Entry 4OGR (X-ray diffraction, 3.00 A resolution); this record covers chains C and D of the 4 polymer chains in the assembly.

# Chain C
Protein: AF4/FMR2 family member 4
Organism: Homo sapiens
UniProt: Q9UHB7 (AFF4_HUMAN); residue numbers follow UniProt; this construct covers 2-73
Sequence (75 residues; row label = number of the first residue in the row; numbers below 1 keep their minus sign (Ser-1 is residue -1)):
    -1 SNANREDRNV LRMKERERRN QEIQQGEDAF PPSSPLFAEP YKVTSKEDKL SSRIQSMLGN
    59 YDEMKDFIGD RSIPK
Disordered / not traced: -1 to 3, 22-32, 70-73
Construct notes: expression tag (-1 to 1)
What the authors report for this chain:
  - conformationally variable residues (helix shift): Leu48 to Met55, Asn58 to Ile66

# Chain D
Protein: Protein Tat
Organism: Human immunodeficiency virus type 1 (HXB3 ISOLATE)
UniProt: P69698 (TAT_HV1H3); residues 1-57 here = UniProt positions 1-57
Sequence (58 residues; row label = number of the first residue in the row; numbering starts at 0):
     0 XMEPVDPRLE PWKHPGSQPK TACTNCYCKK CCFHCQVCFI TKALGISYGR KKRRQRRR
Disordered / not traced: 50-57
Modified / non-standard residues: ACE (acetyl group) at position 0
Construct notes: expression tag (0)
Bound ions: Zn2+ site 1: Cys22, His33, Cys34, Cys37; Zn2+ site 2: Cys25, Cys27, Cys30 (shared with 1 residue of chain B)
Swiss-Prot annotation at these positions:
  - region: Met1 to Asn24 (Interaction with human CREBBP), Cys22 to Cys37 (Cysteine-rich), Phe38 to Gly48 (Core), Arg49 to Arg57 (Interaction with the host capping enzyme RNGTT)
  - motif: Arg49 to Arg57 (Nuclear localization signal, RNA-binding (TAR), and protein transduction)
  - binding site (Zn(2+)): Cys22, Cys25, Cys27, Cys30, His33, Cys34, Cys37
  - site: Trp11 (Essential for Tat translocation through the endosomal membrane)
  - modified residue: Lys28 (N6-acetyllysine), Lys50 (N6-acetyllysine), Lys51 (N6-acetyllysine), Arg52 (Asymmetric dimethylarginine), Arg53 (Asymmetric dimethylarginine)
What the authors report for this chain:
  - contacts within the chain: Lys28-Phe32 (hydrophobic contact)
  - conformationally variable residues (loop rearrangement): Cys27 to Cys30
  - Zn2+ coordination: Cys22 (citing earlier work)
  - mutagenesis - C22G: abolished binding to P-TEFb
  - post-translational modification sites: Met1
  - post-translational modification sites: Lys28 (citing earlier work)

# Chain C / chain D interface
Contacting residue pairs (8; chain C residue first):
  Glu61(C) - Lys28(D)  hydrogen bond (backbone-side chain)
  Met62(C) - Lys28(D)  hydrogen bond
  Phe65(C) - Lys28(D)
  Phe65(C) - Lys29(D)
  Phe65(C) - Phe32(D)
  Gly67(C) - Glu2(D)
  Asp68(C) - Glu2(D)  hydrogen bond (backbone-side chain)
  Arg69(C) - Lys29(D)
Other interface residues (no listed pair), chain C (7 interface residues in all): Ile66
Other interface residues (no listed pair), chain D (5 interface residues in all): Met1
From the paper, about this interface:
  - pairs named by the authors: Tyr59(C)-Lys28(D) (backbone contact), Met62(C)-Lys28(D) (hydrophobic contact), Phe65(C)-Lys28(D) (hydrophobic contact), Glu2(D)-Asp68(C) (hydrogen bond), Lys28(D)-Glu61(C) (hydrogen bond)
  - interface residues, chain D: Met1(D), Glu2(D), Lys28(D), Phe32(D)

# In short
Chain C and chain D form an interface of 7 and 5 residues respectively, with 3 hydrogen bonds. Polar pairs
include Glu61(C)-Lys28(D), Met62(C)-Lys28(D) and Asp68(C)-Glu2(D). The authors report a backbone contact
between Tyr59(C) and Lys28(D); hydrophobic contacts between Met62(C) and Lys28(D) and Phe65(C) and Lys28(D);
hydrogen bonds between Glu2(D) and Asp68(C) and Lys28(D) and Glu61(C). From the paper: C22G of chain D
abolishes binding to P-TEFb; interface residues Met1(D), Glu2(D) and Lys28(D) among others.
Chain C is AF4/FMR2 family member 4 (Homo sapiens) and chain D is Protein Tat (Human immunodeficiency virus
type 1 (HXB3 ISOLATE)); the structure, crystal structure of P-TEFb complex with AFF4 and Tat, was determined
by X-ray diffraction.
